PDB entry 6O2K | X-ray diffraction, 1.81 A resolution | chains A and B

== Chain A (and B) ==
Protein: Centromeric protein-C, isoform A
From: Drosophila melanogaster
Notes: fragment: Cupin Domain; chain B of this document is another copy of the same molecule, construct and numbering; everything in this record applies to it too
Reference sequence: Q9VHP9 (Q9VHP9_DROME); residues 1270-1411 here = UniProt positions 1270-1411
Sequence (142 residues; numbered 1270 to 1411; the number before each row is that of its first residue):
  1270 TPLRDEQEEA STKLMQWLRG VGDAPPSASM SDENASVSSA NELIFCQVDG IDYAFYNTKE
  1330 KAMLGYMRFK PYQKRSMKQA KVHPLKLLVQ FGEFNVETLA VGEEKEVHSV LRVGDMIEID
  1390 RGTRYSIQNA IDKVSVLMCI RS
Not modelled in the structure: 1270-1272, 1295-1300 (chain B: fully traced)
From the paper describing this entry:
  - self-association interface (contacts with another copy of this molecule); pairs are residue here / residue on that copy: D1274-K1402, E1277-R1288, N1303-H1377 (hydrogen bond), N1303-S1378 (hydrogen bond), S1305-E1387 (hydrogen bond), S1307-M1385 (hydrogen bond), S1308, A1309

== How chain A and chain B interact ==
Contacting residue pairs (79; chain A residue first):
  R1273(A) - T1270(B)
  R1273(A) - P1271(B)
  D1274(A) - K1402(B)  salt bridge
  Q1276(A) - F1360(B)
  Q1276(A) - G1361(B)
  Q1276(A) - E1362(B)  hydrogen bond
  Q1276(A) - I1400(B)
  Q1276(A) - K1402(B)
  E1277(A) - R1288(B)  salt bridge
  E1277(A) - F1360(B)
  A1279(A) - V1382(B)
  S1280(A) - V1382(B)
  L1283(A) - G1383(B)
  R1288(A) - E1277(B)  salt bridge
  N1303(A) - V1376(B)
  N1303(A) - S1378(B)  hydrogen bond
  S1305(A) - I1386(B)
  S1305(A) - E1387(B)  hydrogen bond (backbone-backbone)
  V1306(A) - S1378(B)
  V1306(A) - M1385(B)
  V1306(A) - I1386(B)  hydrophobic
  S1307(A) - D1384(B)
  S1307(A) - M1385(B)  hydrogen bond (backbone-backbone)
  S1308(A) - D1384(B)
  A1309(A) - G1383(B)
  A1309(A) - D1384(B)  hydrogen bond (backbone-side chain)
  Y1325(A) - L1357(B)
  Y1325(A) - G1383(B)  hydrogen bond (side chain-backbone)
  Y1325(A) - M1385(B)  hydrophobic
  T1327(A) - K1355(B)
  T1327(A) - M1385(B)
  T1327(A) - E1387(B)
  K1328(A) - E1387(B)  hydrogen bond (backbone-side chain)
  K1328(A) - D1389(B)  salt bridge
  L1333(A) - K1355(B)
  L1333(A) - L1357(B)  hydrophobic
  L1333(A) - I1409(B)  hydrophobic
  Y1335(A) - L1357(B)
  L1357(A) - Y1325(B)
  L1357(A) - L1333(B)  hydrophobic
  L1357(A) - M1407(B)  hydrophobic
  F1360(A) - Q1276(B)
  F1360(A) - S1280(B)
  G1361(A) - Q1276(B)
  V1376(A) - N1303(B)
  H1377(A) - N1303(B)  hydrogen bond (backbone-side chain)
  S1378(A) - S1300(B)
  S1378(A) - N1303(B)  hydrogen bond
  S1378(A) - V1306(B)
  V1379(A) - S1298(B)  hydrogen bond (backbone-side chain)
  V1379(A) - S1300(B)  hydrogen bond (backbone-side chain)
  L1380(A) - V1306(B)  hydrophobic
  R1381(A) - S1296(B)
  R1381(A) - A1297(B)  hydrogen bond (side chain-backbone)
  R1381(A) - S1298(B)
  V1382(A) - A1279(B)
  V1382(A) - S1280(B)
  V1382(A) - L1283(B)  hydrophobic
  G1383(A) - L1283(B)
  G1383(A) - A1309(B)
  G1383(A) - Y1325(B)  hydrogen bond (backbone-side chain)
  D1384(A) - S1307(B)
  D1384(A) - S1308(B)  hydrogen bond
  D1384(A) - A1309(B)  hydrogen bond (side chain-backbone)
  M1385(A) - V1306(B)
  M1385(A) - S1307(B)  hydrogen bond (backbone-backbone)
  M1385(A) - Y1325(B)  hydrophobic
  M1385(A) - T1327(B)
  M1385(A) - L1333(B)  hydrophobic
  I1386(A) - S1305(B)
  E1387(A) - S1305(B)  hydrogen bond (backbone-backbone)
  E1387(A) - T1327(B)
  E1387(A) - K1328(B)  hydrogen bond (side chain-backbone)
  I1400(A) - Q1276(B)
  M1407(A) - L1357(B)  hydrophobic
  M1407(A) - M1407(B)  hydrophobic
  I1409(A) - L1333(B)  hydrophobic
  I1409(A) - I1409(B)  hydrophobic
  S1411(A) - S1411(B)
Interface residues without a listed pair, chain A (43 interface residues in all): D1301, N1326, K1355, Q1359, K1402
Interface residues without a listed pair, chain B (45 interface residues in all): D1274, Y1335, L1380, R1410

== Overview ==
43 residues of chain A face 45 of chain B across their interface; the contacts include 18 hydrogen bonds and 4
salt bridges. Polar contacts include D1274(A)-K1402(B), E1277(A)-R1288(B) and K1328(A)-D1389(B). The paper
reports a self-association interface involving D1274(A), E1277(A) and R1288(A) among others.
Chain A and chain B are both Centromeric protein-C, isoform A (Drosophila melanogaster); the structure,
Drosophila melanogaster CENP-C cupin domain, was determined by X-ray diffraction together with 6O2D from the
same study.
